5GON - chains D and E of the 6 polymer chains in the assembly; structure by X-ray diffraction, 2.48 A resolution.

== Chain D ==
Name: Tubulin beta-2B chain
Organism: Bos taurus
UniProtKB: Q6B856 (TBB2B_BOVIN); the author numbering skips numbers that UniProt does not, so the offset changes along the chain: 1-42 = UniProt 1-42; 45-360 = UniProt 43-358; 369-441 = UniProt 359-431
Sequence (431 residues; each row starts with the number of its first residue; note: 10 numbers in that range are skipped by the numbering (no residue carries them; nothing is unmodelled there)):
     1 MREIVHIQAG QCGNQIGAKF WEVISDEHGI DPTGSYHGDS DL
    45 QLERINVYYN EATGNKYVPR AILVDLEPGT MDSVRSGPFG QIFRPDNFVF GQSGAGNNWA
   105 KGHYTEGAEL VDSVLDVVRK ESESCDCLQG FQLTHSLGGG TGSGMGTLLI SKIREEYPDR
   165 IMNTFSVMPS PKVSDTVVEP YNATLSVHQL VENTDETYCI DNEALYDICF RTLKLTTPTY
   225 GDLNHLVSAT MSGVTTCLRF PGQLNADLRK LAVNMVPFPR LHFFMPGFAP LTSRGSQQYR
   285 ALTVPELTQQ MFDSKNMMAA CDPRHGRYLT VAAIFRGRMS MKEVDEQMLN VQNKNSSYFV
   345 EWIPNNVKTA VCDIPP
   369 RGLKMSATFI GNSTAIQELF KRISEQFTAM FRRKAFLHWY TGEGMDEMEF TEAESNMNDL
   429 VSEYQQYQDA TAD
Disordered / not traced: 276-285
Bound ions: Mg2+: Gln-11 (together with GDP)
Small-molecule neighbours: GDP (guanosine-5'-diphosphate): Ala-9, Gly-10, Gln-11, Cys-12, Gln-15, Ile-16, Asp-69, Ala-99, Ser-140, Gly-142, Gly-143, Gly-144, Thr-145, Gly-146, Val-171, Pro-173, Val-177, Asp-179, Glu-183, Asn-206, Leu-209, Tyr-224, Leu-227, Asn-228
Curated features (UniProtKB/Swiss-Prot):
  - motif: Met-1 to Ile-4 (MREI motif)
  - binding site (GTP): Gln-11, Glu-71, Ser-140, Gly-144, Thr-145, Gly-146, Asn-206, Asn-228
  - binding site (Mg(2+)): Glu-71
  - modified residue: Ser-40 (Phosphoserine), Thr-57 (Phosphothreonine), Lys-60 (N6-acetyllysine), Ser-174 (Phosphoserine), Thr-287 (Phosphothreonine), Thr-292 (Phosphothreonine), Arg-320 (Omega-N-methylarginine)
  - cross-link (Glycyl lysine isopeptide (Lys-Gly)): Lys-60 (interchain with G-Cter in ubiquitin), Lys-326 (interchain with G-Cter in ubiquitin)

== Chain E ==
Name: Stathmin-4
Organism: Rattus norvegicus
UniProtKB: P63043 (STMN4_RAT); residues 6-141 here correspond to UniProt positions 50-185 (UniProt number = residue number + 44)
Sequence (136 residues; numbered 6 to 141; the number before each row is that of its first residue):
     6 MEVIELNKCT SGQSFEVILK PPSFDGVPEF NASLPRRRDP SLEEIQKKLE AAEERRKYQE
    66 AELLKHLAEK REHEREVIQK AIEENNNFIK MAKEKLAQKM ESNKENREAH LAAMLERLQE
   126 KDKHAEEVRK NKELKE
Disordered / not traced: 29-43
Curated features (UniProtKB/Swiss-Prot):
  - modified residue: Ser-46 (Phosphoserine)

== How chain D and chain E interact ==
Pairs across the interface (22):
  Tyr-108(D) / His-129(E)  hydrogen bond
  Tyr-108(D) / Ala-130(E)  hydrophobic
  Tyr-108(D) / Val-133(E)  hydrophobic
  Tyr-108(D) / Arg-134(E)  hydrogen bond (backbone-side chain)
  Ala-112(D) / Arg-134(E)
  Ser-155(D) / Leu-123(E)
  Ser-155(D) / Lys-126(E)
  Lys-156(D) / Asp-127(E)  salt bridge
  Arg-158(D) / Leu-123(E)
  Glu-159(D) / Leu-120(E)
  Glu-159(D) / Leu-123(E)
  Glu-159(D) / Gln-124(E)
  Glu-159(D) / Asp-127(E)
  Pro-162(D) / Met-119(E)  hydrophobic
  Gln-193(D) / Lys-126(E)  hydrogen bond
  Asn-197(D) / Lys-126(E)
  Gly-410(D) / Lys-137(E)
  Glu-411(D) / Val-133(E)
  Glu-411(D) / Lys-137(E)  salt bridge
  Gly-412(D) / Val-133(E)
  Gly-412(D) / Asn-136(E)
  Glu-417(D) / His-129(E)  salt bridge
Also at the interface, not in a pair above, chain D (17 interface residues in all): His-107, Thr-109, Asp-163, Met-413
Also at the interface, not in a pair above, chain E (15 interface residues in all): Arg-112, Leu-116, Glu-132

== Overview ==
Chain D and chain E form an interface of 17 and 15 residues respectively; the contacts include 3 hydrogen
bonds and 3 salt bridges. Polar contacts include Lys-156(D)/Asp-127(E), Glu-411(D)/Lys-137(E) and
Glu-417(D)/His-129(E). Ligands of chain D: GDP.
Here chain D is Tubulin beta-2B chain (Bos taurus) and chain E is Stathmin-4 (Rattus norvegicus). Entry 5GON
(Structures of a beta-lactam bridged analogue in complex with tubulin) was determined by X-ray diffraction.
